Entry 3J1F (electron microscopy, 6.20 A resolution (low resolution: residue-level contacts below are approximate; hydrogen-bond / salt-bridge calls are withheld)); this record covers chains F and R of the 18 polymer chains in the assembly.

# Chain F (and R)
Protein: Chaperonin beta subunit
From: Acidianus tengchongensis
Notes: chain R of this document is another copy of the same molecule, construct and numbering; everything in this record applies to it too
UniProt: Q877H2 (Q877H2_9CREN); residue numbers follow UniProt; this construct covers 1-553
Chain sequence (553 residues; numbered 1 to 553; the number before each row is that of its first residue):
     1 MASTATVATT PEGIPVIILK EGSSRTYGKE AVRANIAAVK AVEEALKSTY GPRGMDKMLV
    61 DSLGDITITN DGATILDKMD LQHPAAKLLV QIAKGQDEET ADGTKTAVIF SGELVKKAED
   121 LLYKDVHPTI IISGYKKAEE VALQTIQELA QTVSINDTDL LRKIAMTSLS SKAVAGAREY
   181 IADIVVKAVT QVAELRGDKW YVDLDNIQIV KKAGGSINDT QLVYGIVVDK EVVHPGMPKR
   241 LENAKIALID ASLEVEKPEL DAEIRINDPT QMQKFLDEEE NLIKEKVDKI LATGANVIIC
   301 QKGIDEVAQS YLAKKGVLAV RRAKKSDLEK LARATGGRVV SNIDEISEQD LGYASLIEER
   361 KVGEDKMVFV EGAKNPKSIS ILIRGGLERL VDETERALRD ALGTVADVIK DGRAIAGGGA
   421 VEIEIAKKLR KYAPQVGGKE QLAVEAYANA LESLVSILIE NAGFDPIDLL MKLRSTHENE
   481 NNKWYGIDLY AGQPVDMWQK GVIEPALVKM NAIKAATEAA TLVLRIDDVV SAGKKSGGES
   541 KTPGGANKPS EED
Unresolved in the structure: 1-27, 533-553
Ion coordination: Mg2+: D102 (together with ATP)
Residues lining bound ligands: ATP (adenosine-5'-triphosphate): Y50, G51, P52, A101, D102, G103, T104, K105, T106, S171, G417, G418, L458, I487, D488, L489, Y490, M497, E504, K509

# How chain F and chain R interact
Pairs across the interface (13; chain F residue first):
  G438(F) - M471(R)
  K439(F) - D465(R)
  K439(F) - I467(R)
  K439(F) - D468(R)
  Q441(F) - M471(R)
  L442(F) - I467(R)
  L442(F) - M471(R)
  D465(F) - K439(R)
  I467(F) - K439(R)
  M471(F) - G438(R)
  M471(F) - Q441(R)
  M471(F) - L442(R)
  R474(F) - Q441(R)
Other interface residues (no listed pair), chain R (10 interface residues in all): K124, R474

# Summary
8 residues of chain F and 10 residues of chain R are in contact. Bound to chain F: ATP.
Chain F and chain R are both Chaperonin beta subunit (Acidianus tengchongensis); the structure, Cryo-EM
structure of 9-fold symmetric rATcpn-beta in ATP-binding state, was determined by electron microscopy (same
publication as 3J1B, 3J1C and 3J1E).
